Entry 3PUV (X-ray diffraction, 2.40 A resolution); this record covers chains E and F of the 5 polymer chains in the assembly.

Chain E:
Protein: Maltose-binding periplasmic protein
Organism: Escherichia coli
Reference sequence: P0AEX9 (MALE_ECOLI); residues 1-370 here correspond to UniProt positions 27-396 (UniProt number = residue number + 26)
Sequence (378 residues; row label = number of the first residue in the row):
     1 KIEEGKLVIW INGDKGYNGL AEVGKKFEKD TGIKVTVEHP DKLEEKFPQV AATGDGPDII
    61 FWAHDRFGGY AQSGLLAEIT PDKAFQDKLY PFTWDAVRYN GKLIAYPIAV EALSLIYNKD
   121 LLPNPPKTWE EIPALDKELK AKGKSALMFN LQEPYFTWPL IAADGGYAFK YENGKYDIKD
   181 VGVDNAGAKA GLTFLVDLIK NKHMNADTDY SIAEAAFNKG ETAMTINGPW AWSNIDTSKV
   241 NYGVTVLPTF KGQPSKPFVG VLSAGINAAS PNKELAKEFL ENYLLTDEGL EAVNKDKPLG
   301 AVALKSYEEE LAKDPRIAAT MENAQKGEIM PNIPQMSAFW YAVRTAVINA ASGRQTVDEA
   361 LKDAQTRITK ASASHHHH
Unresolved in the structure: 375-378
Differences from the reference sequence: expression tag (371-378)

Chain F:
Protein: Maltose transport system permease protein malF
Organism: Escherichia coli
Reference sequence: P02916 (MALF_ECOLI); numbering as in UniProt (aligned over 1-514)
Sequence (514 residues; each row starts with the number of its first residue):
     1 MDVIKKKHWW QSDALKWSVL GLLGLLVGYL VVLMYAQGEY LFAITTLILS SAGLYIFANR
    61 KAYAWRYVYP GMAGMGLFVL FPLVCTIAIA FTNYSSTNQL TFERAQEVLL DRSWQAGKTY
   121 NFGLYPAGDE WQLALSDGET GKNYLSDAFK FGGEQKLQLK ETTAQPEGER ANLRVITQNR
   181 QALSDITAIL PDGNKVMMSS LRQFSGTQPL YTLDGDGTLT NNQSGVKYRP NNQIGFYQSI
   241 TADGNWGDEK LSPGYTVTTG WKNFTRVFTD EGIQKPFLAI FVWTVVFSLI TVFLTVAVGM
   301 VLACLVQWEA LRGKAVYRVL LILPYAVPSF ISILIFKGLF NQSFGEINMM LSALFGVKPA
   361 WFSDPTTART MLIIVNTWLG YPYMMILCMG LLKAIPDDLY EASAMDGAGP FQNFFKITLP
   421 LLIKPLTPLM IASFAFNFNN FVLIQLLTNG GPDRLGTTTP AGYTDLLVNY TYRIAFEGGG
   481 GQDFGLAAAI ATLIFLLVGA LAIVNLKATR MKFD
Unresolved in the structure: 1-9, 241-244, 504-514
UniProt features mapped onto this chain:
  - mutagenesis: Leu334 (L334W: Ability to transport lactose in a saturable manner), Leu372 (L372W: Growth on maltose but not on media containing either maltoheptaose or maltoheptaose plus maltose), Asn376 (N376K/H: No growth on maltose), Gly380 (G380C/S: No growth on maltose), Glu401 (E401A/C/K/L: Reduction of transport rate), Ser403 (S403C/D/K/L: Reduction of transport rate), Gly407 (G407A/P: No effect), Pro420 (P420A: No effect)

How chain E and chain F interact:
Contacting residue pairs (77):
  Glu4(E) - Arg180(F)  salt bridge
  Gly5(E) - Arg180(F)
  Glu28(E) - Arg174(F)  hydrogen bond (backbone-side chain)
  Lys29(E) - Arg174(F)  hydrogen bond (backbone-side chain)
  Asp30(E) - Leu173(F)
  Asp30(E) - Arg174(F)  hydrogen bond (backbone-backbone)
  Thr31(E) - Leu173(F)
  Thr31(E) - Arg174(F)
  Thr31(E) - Thr177(F)
  Gly32(E) - Arg174(F)
  Ile33(E) - Thr177(F)
  Pro48(E) - Gln99(F)
  Gln49(E) - Tyr94(F)  hydrogen bond
  Gln49(E) - Gln99(F)
  Ala51(E) - Arg104(F)  hydrogen bond (backbone-side chain)
  Ala52(E) - Leu100(F)
  Ala52(E) - Arg104(F)  hydrogen bond (backbone-side chain)
  Thr53(E) - Arg104(F)
  Gly54(E) - Arg104(F)
  Gln72(E) - Thr97(F)
  Gln72(E) - Ser252(F)
  Gln72(E) - Pro253(F)
  Ser73(E) - Ser96(F)  hydrogen bond (side chain-backbone)
  Ser73(E) - Gln99(F)
  Ser73(E) - Leu100(F)
  Ser73(E) - Pro253(F)
  Gly74(E) - Val108(F)
  Gly74(E) - Pro253(F)
  Leu76(E) - Arg112(F)  hydrogen bond (backbone-side chain)
  Glu78(E) - Arg112(F)  salt bridge
  Asp82(E) - Gln203(F)
  Tyr99(E) - Ser252(F)  hydrogen bond
  Asn205(E) - Ser343(F)  hydrogen bond
  Asp207(E) - Asn341(F)  hydrogen bond (backbone-side chain)
  Asp207(E) - Gln342(F)
  Asp207(E) - Ser343(F)  hydrogen bond
  Asp207(E) - Phe344(F)
  Thr208(E) - Phe344(F)
  Ile212(E) - Phe344(F)  hydrophobic
  Ala268(E) - Arg112(F)
  Glu274(E) - Met198(F)
  Glu274(E) - Ser199(F)
  Glu274(E) - Ser200(F)
  Glu274(E) - Leu201(F)
  Leu275(E) - Thr177(F)
  Leu275(E) - Leu201(F)  hydrophobic
  Lys277(E) - Ser200(F)
  Glu278(E) - Leu173(F)
  Glu278(E) - Leu201(F)
  Glu278(E) - Arg202(F)  salt bridge
  Asn282(E) - Arg202(F)
  Tyr283(E) - Leu173(F)
  Pro334(E) - Gly479(F)
  Pro334(E) - Gly481(F)
  Gln335(E) - Gly479(F)  hydrogen bond (backbone-backbone)
  Ser337(E) - Glu477(F)
  Ser337(E) - Gly478(F)
  Ser337(E) - Gly479(F)
  Ala338(E) - Gly478(F)
  Ala338(E) - Gly479(F)
  Tyr341(E) - Asn449(F)
  Tyr341(E) - Pro460(F)  hydrophobic
  Tyr341(E) - Arg473(F)
  Tyr341(E) - Glu477(F)
  Thr345(E) - Asp453(F)
  Asn349(E) - Asp453(F)  hydrogen bond
  Asn349(E) - Leu455(F)
  Arg354(E) - Ser363(F)
  Arg354(E) - Pro365(F)
  Arg354(E) - Pro452(F)
  Arg354(E) - Asp453(F)  hydrogen bond (side chain-backbone)
  Gln355(E) - Leu455(F)
  Arg367(E) - Asp453(F)  salt bridge
  Arg367(E) - Thr457(F)
  Arg367(E) - Thr458(F)
  Arg367(E) - Pro460(F)
  Ala371(E) - Gly478(F)
Interface residues without a listed pair, chain E (52 interface residues in all): Glu45, Arg66, Leu75, Ala77, Asn100, Lys102, Ala269, Arg344, Ser352
Interface residues without a listed pair, chain F (49 interface residues in all): Asp111, Ser113, Leu210, Gly254, Arg454, Ala461, Tyr463, Asp465, Phe476, Gly480, Gln482

Overview:
The interface between chain E and chain F involves 52 residues on one side and 49 on the other; the contacts
include 15 hydrogen bonds and 4 salt bridges. Among the polar pairs are Glu4(E)-Arg180(F), Glu78(E)-Arg112(F)
and Glu278(E)-Arg202(F).
Chain E is Maltose-binding periplasmic protein and chain F is Maltose transport system permease protein malF,
both from Escherichia coli; the structure, Crystal Structure of an outward-facing MBP-Maltose transporter
complex bound to ADP-VO4, was determined by X-ray diffraction (same publication as 3PUW, 3PUX and 3RLF).
